PDB entry 5KBD | X-ray diffraction, 2.80 A resolution | chains A and B of the 4 polymer chains in the assembly

[Chain A (and B)]
Protein: Tumor protein p73
From: Homo sapiens
Notes: chain B of this document is another copy of the same molecule, construct and numbering; everything in this record applies to it too
UniProtKB: O15350 (P73_HUMAN); numbering as in UniProt (aligned over 115-312)
Amino-acid sequence (207 residues; row label = number of the first residue in the row):
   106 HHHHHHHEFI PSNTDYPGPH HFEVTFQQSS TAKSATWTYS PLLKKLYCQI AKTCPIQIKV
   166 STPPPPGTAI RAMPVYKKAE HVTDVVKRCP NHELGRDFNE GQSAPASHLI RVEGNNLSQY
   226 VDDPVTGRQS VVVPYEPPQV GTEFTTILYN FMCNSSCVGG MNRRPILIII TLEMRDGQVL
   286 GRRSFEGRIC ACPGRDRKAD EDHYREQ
Unresolved in the structure: 106-111
Differences from the reference sequence: expression tag (106-114)
Curated features (UniProtKB/Swiss-Prot):
  - binding site (Zn(2+)): Cys194, His197, Cys258, Cys262
Metal / ion sites: Zn2+: Cys194, His197, Cys262

[Interface between chain A and chain B]
Residue-residue contacts - 8 pairs, chain A then chain B:
  Pro195(A) - Asn196(B)
  Asn196(A) - Cys194(B)  hydrogen bond
  Asn196(A) - Asn196(B)
  Asn196(A) - Val263(B)  hydrogen bond (side chain-backbone)
  Leu199(A) - Pro195(B)
  Leu199(A) - Leu199(B)  hydrophobic
  Val263(A) - Asn196(B)  hydrogen bond (backbone-side chain)
  Gly264(A) - Asn196(B)
Other interface residues (no listed pair), chain B (6 interface residues in all): Gly264

[In short]
5 residues of chain A face 6 of chain B across their interface, with 3 hydrogen bonds. Polar pairs include
Asn196(A)-Cys194(B) and Asn196(A)-Val263(B). Cys194(A), His197(A) and Cys262(A) form the Zn2+ site. UniProt
lists 4 Zn2+-binding residues on chain A.
Both chains are Tumor protein p73 (Homo sapiens). Entry 5KBD (Structural Studies of Transcription Factor p73
DNA Binding Domain Bound to PA26 20-mer Response Element) was determined by X-ray diffraction.
